1NZQ - chains H and D of the 3 polymer chains in the assembly; structure by X-ray diffraction, 2.18 A resolution.

Chain H:
Protein: Thrombin heavy chain
Organism: Homo sapiens
Notes: EC 3.4.21.5; fragment: heavy chain
UniProt: P00734 (THRB_HUMAN); aligned to UniProt positions 364-620 over residues 16-245 (the alignment contains insertions or deletions, so no single offset holds)
Sequence (259 residues; numbered 16 to 247 plus 30 insertion-coded residues; 3 numbers in that range are skipped by the numbering (no residue carries them; nothing is unmodelled there); the number before each row is that of its first residue; a row labelled like 60A-60I holds insertion residues (60A, then the next letters in order)):
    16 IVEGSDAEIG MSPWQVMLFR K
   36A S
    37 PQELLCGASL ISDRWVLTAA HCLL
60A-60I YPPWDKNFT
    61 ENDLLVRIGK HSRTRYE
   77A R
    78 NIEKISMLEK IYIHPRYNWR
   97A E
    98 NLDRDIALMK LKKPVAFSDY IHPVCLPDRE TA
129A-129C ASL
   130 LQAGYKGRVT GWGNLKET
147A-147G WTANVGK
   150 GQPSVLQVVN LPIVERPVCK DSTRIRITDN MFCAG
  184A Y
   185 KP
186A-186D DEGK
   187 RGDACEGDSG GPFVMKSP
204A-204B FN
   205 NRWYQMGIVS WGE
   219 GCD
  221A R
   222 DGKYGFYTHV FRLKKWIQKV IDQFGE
Not modelled in the structure: 147A-147G, 246-247
Cystine bridges: Cys42-Cys58, Cys168-Cys182, Cys191-Cys220
Ligand contacts: 162 ((2-{2-[(5-carbamimidoyl-1-methyl-1H-pyrrol-3-ylmethyl)-carbamoyl]-pyrrol-1-yl} -1-cyclohexylmethyl-2-oxo-ethylamino)-acetic acid): His57, Tyr60A, Trp60D, Glu97A, Asn98, Leu99, Ile174, Asp189, Ala190, Cys191, Glu192, Ser195, Val213, Ser214, Trp215, Gly216, Glu217, Gly219, Cys220, Gly226
Curated features (UniProtKB/Swiss-Prot):
  - region: Ala183 to Val200 (High affinity receptor-binding region which is also known as the TP508 peptide)
  - active site (Charge relay system): His57, Asp102, Ser195
  - glycosylation: Asn60G (N-linked (GlcNAc...) (complex) asparagine)

Chain D:
Protein: Decapeptide Hirudin Analogue
Sequence (11 residues; numbered 55 to 65; the number before each row is that of its first residue):
    55 XYEPIPEEFA Q
Modified / non-standard residues: SIN (succinic acid) at position 55; Pro60 (4-hydroxyproline; HYP); Phe63 (4-sulfomethyl-l-phenylalanine; SMF); Ala64 (2-amino-3-cyclohexyl-propionic acid; ALC)

Chain H / chain D interface:
Contacting residue pairs - 24 pairs, chain H then chain D:
  Phe34(H) - Tyr56(D)  hydrophobic
  Lys36(H) - Ala64(D)
  Gln38(H) - Pro58(D)
  Gln38(H) - Ile59(D)  hydrogen bond (side chain-backbone)
  Gln38(H) - Ala64(D)
  Leu40(H) - Tyr56(D)
  Leu65(H) - Ile59(D)  hydrophobic
  Leu65(H) - Phe63(D)
  Arg67(H) - Ile59(D)
  Arg73(H) - SIN_55(D)
  Arg73(H) - Tyr56(D)  hydrogen bond
  Thr74(H) - SIN_55(D)
  Thr74(H) - Tyr56(D)
  Thr74(H) - Glu57(D)  hydrogen bond (backbone-backbone)
  Arg75(H) - Glu57(D)
  Tyr76(H) - Glu57(D)  hydrogen bond (backbone-side chain)
  Tyr76(H) - Pro60(D)
  Tyr76(H) - Phe63(D)
  Glu80(H) - Phe63(D)
  Lys81(H) - Phe63(D)
  Ile82(H) - Ile59(D)  hydrophobic
  Ile82(H) - Phe63(D)
  Met84(H) - Phe63(D)
  Met84(H) - Gln65(D)
Other interface residues (no listed pair), chain H (16 interface residues in all): Glu39, Gln151

In short:
The interface between chain H and chain D involves 16 residues on one side and 9 on the other, with 4 hydrogen
bonds. Among the polar pairs are Gln38(H)-Ile59(D), Arg73(H)-Tyr56(D) and Tyr76(H)-Glu57(D). Bound to chain H:
compound 162.
Chain H is Thrombin heavy chain (Homo sapiens) and chain D is Decapeptide Hirudin Analogue; the structure,
D-Phe-Pro-Arg-Type Thrombin Inhibitor, was determined by X-ray diffraction together with 1O0D from the same
study.
